PDB entry 9E2G | electron microscopy, 2.80 A resolution | chains CD and CE of the 415 polymer chains in the assembly

# Chain CD
Name: Tubulin alpha chain
Organism: Trypanosoma brucei brucei TREU927
Reference sequence: Q4GYY5 (Q4GYY5_TRYB2); residue numbers follow UniProt; this construct covers 1-451
Amino-acid sequence (451 residues; numbered 1 to 451; the number before each row is that of its first residue):
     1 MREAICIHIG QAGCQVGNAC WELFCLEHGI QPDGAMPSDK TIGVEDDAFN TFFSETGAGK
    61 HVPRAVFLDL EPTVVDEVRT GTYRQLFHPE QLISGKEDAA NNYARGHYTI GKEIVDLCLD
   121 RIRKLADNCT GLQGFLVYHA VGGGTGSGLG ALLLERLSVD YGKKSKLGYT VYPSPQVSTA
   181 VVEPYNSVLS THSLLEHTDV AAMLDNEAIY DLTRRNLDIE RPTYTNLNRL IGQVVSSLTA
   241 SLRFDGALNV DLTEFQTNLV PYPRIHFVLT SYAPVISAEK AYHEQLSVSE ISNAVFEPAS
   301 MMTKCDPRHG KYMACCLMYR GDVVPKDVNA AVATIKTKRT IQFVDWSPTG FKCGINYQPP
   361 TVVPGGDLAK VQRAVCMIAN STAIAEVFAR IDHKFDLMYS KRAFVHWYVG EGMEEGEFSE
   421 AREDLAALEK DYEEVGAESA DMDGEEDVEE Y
Not modelled in the structure: 1, 444-451

# Chain CE
Name: Tubulin beta chain
Organism: Trypanosoma brucei brucei TREU927
Reference sequence: Q4GYY6 (Q4GYY6_TRYB2); numbering as in UniProt (aligned over 1-442)
Amino-acid sequence (442 residues; numbered 1 to 442; the number before each row is that of its first residue):
     1 MREIVCVQAG QCGNQIGSKF WEVISDEHGV DPTGTYQGDS DLQLERINVY FDEATGGRYV
    61 PRSVLIDLEP GTMDSVRAGP YGQIFRPDNF IFGQSGAGNN WAKGHYTEGA ELIDSVLDVC
   121 CKEAESCDCL QGFQICHSLG GGTGSGMGTL LISKLREQYP DRIMMTFSII PSPKVSDTVV
   181 EPYNTTLSVH QLVENSDESM CIDNEALYDI CFRTLKLTTP TFGDLNHLVS AVVSGVTCCL
   241 RFPGQLNSDL RKLAVNLVPF PRLHFFMMGF APLTSRGSQQ YRGLSVPELT QQMFDAKNMM
   301 QAADPRHGRY LTASALFRGR MSTKEVDEQM LNVQNKNSSY FIEWIPNNIK SSVCDIPPKG
   361 LKMAVTFIGN NTCIQEMFRR VGEQFTLMFR RKAFLHWYTG EGMDEMEFTE AESNMNDLVS
   421 EYQQYQDATI EEEGEFDEEE QY
Not modelled in the structure: 1, 432-442

# How chain CD and chain CE interact
Residue-residue contacts - 66 pairs, chain CD then chain CE:
  Gln11(CD) - Gln245(CE)
  Gln11(CD) - Leu246(CE)
  Gln11(CD) - Asn247(CE)  hydrogen bond (side chain-backbone)
  Gln15(CD) - Gln245(CE)
  Glu71(CD) - Asn247(CE)
  Thr73(CD) - Arg2(CE)  hydrogen bond
  Thr73(CD) - Arg46(CE)
  Thr73(CD) - Asn247(CE)
  Val74(CD) - Asn247(CE)
  Asp76(CD) - Arg46(CE)  salt bridge
  Lys96(CD) - Arg2(CE)
  Glu97(CD) - Cys129(CE)  hydrogen bond
  Glu97(CD) - Arg251(CE)  salt bridge
  Asp98(CD) - Asp249(CE)
  Asp98(CD) - Lys252(CE)
  Ala100(CD) - Arg251(CE)
  Ala100(CD) - Lys252(CE)
  Ala100(CD) - Val255(CE)
  Asn101(CD) - Lys252(CE)
  Asn101(CD) - Asn256(CE)  hydrogen bond
  Arg105(CD) - Arg251(CE)
  Val177(CD) - Asp327(CE)
  Ser178(CD) - Asn347(CE)  hydrogen bond
  Thr179(CD) - Leu246(CE)
  Thr179(CD) - Ile349(CE)
  Thr179(CD) - Lys350(CE)
  Thr179(CD) - Ser351(CE)
  Ala180(CD) - Asn256(CE)
  Ala180(CD) - Asn347(CE)
  Ala180(CD) - Lys350(CE)
  Val181(CD) - Asn256(CE)  hydrogen bond (backbone-side chain)
  Val181(CD) - Ile345(CE)  hydrophobic
  Val181(CD) - Asn347(CE)
  Tyr210(CD) - Thr323(CE)  hydrogen bond
  Tyr210(CD) - Lys324(CE)
  Tyr210(CD) - Asp327(CE)
  Arg221(CD) - Ser322(CE)
  Arg221(CD) - Glu325(CE)  salt bridge
  Pro222(CD) - Thr323(CE)
  Pro222(CD) - Lys324(CE)
  Thr223(CD) - Gln245(CE)
  Thr223(CD) - Met321(CE)
  Tyr224(CD) - Thr323(CE)
  Lys394(CD) - Pro346(CE)
  Leu397(CD) - Glu343(CE)
  Leu397(CD) - Trp344(CE)  hydrophobic
  Met398(CD) - Trp344(CE)
  Met398(CD) - Ile345(CE)  hydrophobic
  Met398(CD) - Pro346(CE)
  Lys401(CD) - Phe260(CE)
  Lys401(CD) - Trp344(CE)
  Lys401(CD) - Thr429(CE)
  Lys401(CD) - Ile430(CE)
  Arg402(CD) - Phe260(CE)
  Ala403(CD) - Pro259(CE)
  Ala403(CD) - Phe260(CE)
  Ala403(CD) - Trp344(CE)  hydrophobic
  Ala403(CD) - Ile345(CE)  hydrophobic
  Phe404(CD) - Val255(CE)
  Phe404(CD) - Asn256(CE)
  Phe404(CD) - Val258(CE)
  Phe404(CD) - Pro259(CE)  hydrophobic
  His406(CD) - Pro259(CE)
  Trp407(CD) - Ala254(CE)
  Trp407(CD) - Val255(CE)
  Trp407(CD) - Val258(CE)  hydrophobic
Also at the interface, not in a pair above, chain CD (36 interface residues in all): Pro72, Glu77, Thr80, Gln176, Val182
Also at the interface, not in a pair above, chain CE (39 interface residues in all): Glu45, Leu130, Pro243, Gly244, Pro261, Thr312, Leu331, Asn348

# Summary
36 residues of chain CD and 39 residues of chain CE are in contact; the contacts include 7 hydrogen bonds and
3 salt bridges. Polar contacts include Asp76(CD)-Arg46(CE), Glu97(CD)-Arg251(CE) and Arg221(CD)-Glu325(CE).
Here chain CD is Tubulin alpha chain and chain CE is Tubulin beta chain, both from Trypanosoma brucei brucei
TREU927. Entry 9E2G (Cryo-EM structure of 48 nm repeat of microtubule doublet from T. brucei flagellum) was
determined by electron microscopy.
